Entry 9JGH (electron microscopy, 3.70 A resolution); this record covers chains B and E of the 15 polymer chains in the assembly.

== Chain B (and E) ==
Molecule: tube tail protein
From: Bacillus subtilis
Notes: chain E of this document is another copy of the same molecule, construct and numbering; everything in this record applies to it too
UniProtKB: A0A162TY69 (A0A162TY69_BACIU); residues 1-264 here = UniProt positions 1-264
Chain sequence (270 residues; each row starts with the number of its first residue):
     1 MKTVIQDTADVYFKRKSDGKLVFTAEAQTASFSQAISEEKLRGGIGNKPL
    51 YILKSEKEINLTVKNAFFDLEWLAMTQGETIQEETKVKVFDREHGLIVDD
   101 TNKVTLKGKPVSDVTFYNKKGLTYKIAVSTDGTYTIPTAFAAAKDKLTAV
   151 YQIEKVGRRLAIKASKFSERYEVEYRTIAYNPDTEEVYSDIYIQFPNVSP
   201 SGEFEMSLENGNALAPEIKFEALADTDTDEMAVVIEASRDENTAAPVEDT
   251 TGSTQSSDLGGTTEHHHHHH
Unresolved in the structure: 1-8, 92-152, 179-189, 238-270 (chain E: 1-11, 182-187, 239-270)
Construct notes: expression tag (265-270)

== How chain B and chain E interact ==
Contacting residue pairs (37):
  Glu56(B) with Lys40(E), salt bridge
  Ala66(B) with Tyr180(E), hydrogen bond (backbone-side chain)
  Phe67(B) with Tyr180(E), hydrophobic
  Phe68(B) with Asn181(E)
  Leu70(B) with Glu236(E)
  Gln77(B) with Lys57(E), hydrogen bond
  Val87(B) with Ile235(E), hydrophobic
  Val89(B) with Ala237(E), hydrophobic
  Phe90(B) with Tyr192(E), hydrogen bond (backbone-side chain)
  Lys155(B) with Glu236(E), hydrogen bond (side chain-backbone); Ala237(E); Ser238(E)
  Arg158(B) with Glu236(E)
  Arg159(B) with Val233(E); Val234(E), hydrogen bond (side chain-backbone); Ile235(E); Glu236(E), hydrogen bond (backbone-side chain)
  Leu160(B) with Val234(E)
  Ile162(B) with Met231(E), hydrophobic; Ala232(E)
  Lys163(B) with Lys57(E), hydrogen bond (backbone-side chain)
  Ala164(B) with Lys57(E)
  Gly202(B) with Gln34(E)
  Glu203(B) with Ile36(E); Glu38(E)
  Phe204(B) with Gln34(E)
  Met206(B) with Phe32(E); Ser33(E)
  Leu208(B) with Ala30(E); Ser31(E)
  Asn210(B) with Tyr175(E), hydrogen bond; Arg176(E)
  Asn212(B) with Thr177(E); Ile178(E); Ala179(E); Tyr180(E), hydrogen bond (side chain-backbone)
  Ala213(B) with Tyr180(E)
Interface residues without a listed pair, chain B (27 interface residues in all): Ser55, Glu209, Leu214
Interface residues without a listed pair, chain E (32 interface residues in all): Lys14, Gln28, Gly46, Asn47, Glu174, Tyr188, Ile191

== Overview ==
27 residues of chain B and 32 residues of chain E are in contact, with 9 hydrogen bonds and 1 salt bridge.
Polar pairs include Glu56(B)-Lys40(E), Ala66(B)-Tyr180(E) and Gln77(B)-Lys57(E).
Chain B and chain E are both tube tail protein (Bacillus subtilis); the structure, cryo-EM structure of the
TTP polymer at the tube's end, was determined by electron microscopy (same publication as 9JGI).
